Entry 3MM6 (X-ray diffraction, 1.90 A resolution); this record covers chains B and E of the 4 polymer chains in the assembly.

== Chain B (and E) ==
Protein: Sulfite reductase, dissimilatory-type subunit beta
Organism: Archaeoglobus fulgidus
Notes: EC 1.8.99.3; chain E of this document is another copy of the same molecule, construct and numbering; everything in this record applies to it too
UniProt: Q59110 (DSRB_ARCFU); numbering as in UniProt (aligned over 1-366)
Sequence (366 residues; each row starts with the number of its first residue):
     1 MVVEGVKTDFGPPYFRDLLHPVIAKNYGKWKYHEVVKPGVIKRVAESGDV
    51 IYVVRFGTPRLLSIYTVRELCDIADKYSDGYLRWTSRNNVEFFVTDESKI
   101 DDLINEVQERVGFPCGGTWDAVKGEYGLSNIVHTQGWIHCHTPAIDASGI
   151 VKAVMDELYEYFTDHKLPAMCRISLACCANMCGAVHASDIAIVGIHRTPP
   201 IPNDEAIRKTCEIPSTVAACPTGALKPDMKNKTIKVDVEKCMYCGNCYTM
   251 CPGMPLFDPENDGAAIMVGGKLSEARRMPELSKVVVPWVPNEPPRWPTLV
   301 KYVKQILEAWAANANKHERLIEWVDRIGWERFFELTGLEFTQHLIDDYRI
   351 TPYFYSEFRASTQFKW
Disordered / not traced: 1-3
UniProt features mapped onto this chain:
  - binding site ([4Fe-4S] cluster): Cys140, Cys177, Cys178, Cys182, Cys220, Cys241, Cys244, Cys247
  - binding site (siroheme): Cys182
Disulfides: Cys211-Cys251
Ion coordination: 4Fe-4S cluster Fe site 1: Cys140, Cys177, Cys178, Cys182; siroheme Fe: Cys182 (together with cyanide ion); 4Fe-4S cluster Fe site 2: Cys220, Cys241, Cys244, Cys247
Small-molecule neighbours:
  - 4Fe-4S cluster (SF4), molecule 1: Thr134, Gln135, Gly136, Cys140, Thr142, Pro143, Ala176, Cys177, Cys178, Asn180, Met181, Cys182
  - 4Fe-4S cluster (SF4), molecule 2: Pro200, Ala219, Cys220, Pro221, Thr222, Ala224, Leu225, Val236, Cys241, Met242, Tyr243, Cys244, Gly245, Asn246, Cys247, Leu256
  - siroheme (SRM), molecule 1: His33, Val35, Ile41, Arg43, Arg55, Arg83, Trp84, Thr85, Ser86, Arg87, Asn89, Glu91, Gly117, Thr118, Trp119, Ala121, Tyr126, Ser129, Met170, Arg172, Ala187, Lys271, Leu272, Ser273, Ala275, Arg276, Arg319
  - siroheme (SRM), molecule 2: Arg60, His133, Thr134, Gln135, His139, Cys140, His141, Thr142, Asn180, Cys182, Gly183, Thr249

== Interface between chain B and chain E ==
Contacting residue pairs (40):
  Ile327(B) - Lys365(E)  hydrogen bond (backbone-side chain)
  Glu330(B) - Phe364(E)
  Glu330(B) - Lys365(E)  hydrogen bond (side chain-backbone)
  Arg331(B) - Lys365(E)
  Arg331(B) - Trp366(E)  hydrogen bond (side chain-backbone)
  Ile345(B) - Phe358(E)  hydrophobic
  Asp346(B) - Phe354(E)
  Asp346(B) - Glu357(E)
  Asp346(B) - Phe358(E)
  Asp347(B) - Phe354(E)
  Tyr348(B) - Phe354(E)
  Arg349(B) - Ile350(E)  hydrogen bond (side chain-backbone)
  Arg349(B) - Pro352(E)
  Arg349(B) - Phe354(E)
  Ile350(B) - Arg349(E)  hydrogen bond (backbone-side chain)
  Thr351(B) - Thr351(E)
  Thr351(B) - Pro352(E)
  Thr351(B) - Tyr353(E)  hydrogen bond (backbone-backbone)
  Pro352(B) - Arg349(E)
  Pro352(B) - Thr351(E)
  Pro352(B) - Tyr353(E)
  Tyr353(B) - Thr351(E)  hydrogen bond (backbone-backbone)
  Tyr353(B) - Pro352(E)
  Tyr353(B) - Tyr353(E)
  Tyr353(B) - Tyr355(E)  hydrophobic
  Tyr353(B) - Ser356(E)
  Phe354(B) - Asp346(E)
  Phe354(B) - Asp347(E)
  Phe354(B) - Tyr348(E)
  Phe354(B) - Arg349(E)
  Tyr355(B) - Tyr353(E)  hydrophobic
  Ser356(B) - Tyr353(E)
  Glu357(B) - Asp346(E)
  Phe358(B) - Ile345(E)  hydrophobic
  Phe358(B) - Asp346(E)
  Phe364(B) - Glu330(E)
  Lys365(B) - Ile327(E)  hydrogen bond (side chain-backbone)
  Lys365(B) - Glu330(E)  hydrogen bond (backbone-side chain)
  Lys365(B) - Arg331(E)
  Trp366(B) - Arg331(E)  hydrogen bond (backbone-side chain)
Other interface residues (no listed pair), chain B (22 interface residues in all): Arg326, Arg359
Other interface residues (no listed pair), chain E (23 interface residues in all): Arg326, Gly328, Arg359

== In short ==
The interface between chain B and chain E involves 22 residues on one side and 23 on the other, with 10
hydrogen bonds. Among the polar pairs are Ile327(B)-Lys365(E), Glu330(B)-Lys365(E) and Arg331(B)-Trp366(E).
Chain B binds siroheme and 4Fe-4S cluster.
Both chains are Sulfite reductase, dissimilatory-type subunit beta (Archaeoglobus fulgidus). Entry 3MM6
(Dissimilatory sulfite reductase cyanide complex) was determined by X-ray diffraction, deposited together with
3MM5, 3MM7, 3MM8, 3MM9, 3MMA and 3MMB.
